PDB entry 8YN3 | electron microscopy, 2.56 A resolution | chains B and N of the 5 polymer chains in the assembly

[Chain B]
Protein: Guanine nucleotide-binding protein G(I)/G(S)/G(T) subunit beta-1
Organism: Homo sapiens
UniProt: P62873 (GBB1_HUMAN); residues 2-340 here = UniProt positions 2-340
Sequence (376 residues; row label = number of the first residue in the row; numbers below 1 keep their minus sign (Met-9 is residue -9)):
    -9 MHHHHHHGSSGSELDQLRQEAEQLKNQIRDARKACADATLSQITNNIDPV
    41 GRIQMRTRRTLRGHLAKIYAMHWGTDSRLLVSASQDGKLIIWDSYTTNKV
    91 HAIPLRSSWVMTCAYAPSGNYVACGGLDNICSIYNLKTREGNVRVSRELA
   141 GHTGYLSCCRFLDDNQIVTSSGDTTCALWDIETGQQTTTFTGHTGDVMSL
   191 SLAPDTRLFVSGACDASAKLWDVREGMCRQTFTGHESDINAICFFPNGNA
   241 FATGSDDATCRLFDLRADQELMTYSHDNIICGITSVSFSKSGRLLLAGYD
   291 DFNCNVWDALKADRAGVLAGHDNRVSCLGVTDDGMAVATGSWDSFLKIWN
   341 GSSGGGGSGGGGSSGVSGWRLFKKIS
Unresolved in the structure: -9 to 1, 344-366
Sequence notes: initiating methionine (-9); expression tag (-8 to 1, 341-366)
UniProt features mapped onto this chain:
  - modified residue: Ser2 (N-acetylserine), His266 (Phosphohistidine)
  - natural variant: Leu30 (L30F: In MRD42; uncertain significance), Arg52 (R52G: In MRD42), Gly64 (G64V: In MRD42), Asp76 (D76E: In MRD42; D76G: In MRD42), Gly77 (G77S: In MRD42), Lys78 (K78R: In MRD42), Ile80 (I80N: In MRD42; I80T: In MRD42), His91 (H91R: In MRD42; uncertain significance), Ala92 (A92T: In MRD42), Pro94 (P94S: In MRD42), Leu95 (L95P: In MRD42), Arg96 (R96L: In MRD42), 5 further natural variant entries in UniProt

[Chain N]
Protein: Nanobody Nb35
Organism: synthetic construct
Notes: antibody fragment or engineered binder
Sequence (138 residues; row label = number of the first residue in the row):
     1 QVQLQESGGGLVQPGGSLRLSCAASGFTFSNYKMNWVRQAPGKGLEWVSD
    51 ISQSGASISYTGSVKGRFTISRDNAKNTLYLQMNSLKPEDTAVYYCARCP
   101 APFTRDCFDVTSTTYAYRGQGTQVTVSSHHHHHHEPEA
Unresolved in the structure: 129-138
Cystine bridges: Cys22-Cys96, Cys99-Cys107

[Chain B / chain N interface]
Pairs across the interface (16; chain B residue first):
  Lys15(B) - Gln1(N)
  Cys204(B) - Tyr117(N)  hydrogen bond (backbone-side chain)
  Asp205(B) - Ala116(N)
  Ala206(B) - Tyr117(N)
  His225(B) - Val2(N)
  Glu226(B) - Val2(N)
  Glu226(B) - Gly26(N)
  Glu226(B) - Phe27(N)
  Glu226(B) - Thr28(N)
  Glu226(B) - Tyr32(N)
  Glu226(B) - Arg98(N)  hydrogen bond (backbone-side chain)
  Ser227(B) - Pro100(N)
  Ser227(B) - Tyr117(N)
  Asp228(B) - Tyr117(N)  hydrogen bond
  Asp246(B) - Pro102(N)
  Ile270(B) - Phe103(N)
Also at the interface, not in a pair above, chain B (14 interface residues in all): Thr184, Thr223, Gly224, Asp247
Also at the interface, not in a pair above, chain N (13 interface residues in all): Thr114

[In short]
14 residues of chain B and 13 residues of chain N are in contact, with 3 hydrogen bonds. Polar contacts
include Cys204(B)-Tyr117(N), Glu226(B)-Arg98(N) and Asp228(B)-Tyr117(N).
Chain B is Guanine nucleotide-binding protein G(I)/G(S)/G(T) subunit beta-1 (Homo sapiens) and chain N is
Nanobody Nb35 (synthetic construct); the structure, Cryo-EM structure of histamine H2 receptor in complex with
histamine and miniGs, was determined by electron microscopy, deposited together with 8YN2, 8YN4, 8YN5, 8YN6,
8YN7, 8YN8, 8YN9 and 8YNA.
